Entry 6OQU (electron microscopy, 3.20 A resolution); this record covers chains H and G of the 22 polymer chains in the assembly.

[Chain H]
Molecule: ATP synthase epsilon chain
Organism: Escherichia coli
Reference sequence: A0A4V1DSB5 (A0A4V1DSB5_ECOLX); residues 0-138 here correspond to UniProt positions 1-139 (UniProt number = residue number + 1)
Chain sequence (139 residues; each row starts with the number of its first residue; numbering starts at 0):
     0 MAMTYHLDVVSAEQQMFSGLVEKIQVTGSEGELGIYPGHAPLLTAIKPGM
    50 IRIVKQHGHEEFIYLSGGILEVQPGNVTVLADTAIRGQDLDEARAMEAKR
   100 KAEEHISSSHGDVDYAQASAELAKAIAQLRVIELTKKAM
Disordered / not traced: 0-2

[Chain G]
Molecule: ATP synthase gamma chain
Organism: Escherichia coli
Reference sequence: J7RYJ3 (J7RYJ3_ECOLX); residues 0-286 here correspond to UniProt positions 1-287 (UniProt number = residue number + 1)
Chain sequence (287 residues; each row starts with the number of its first residue; numbering starts at 0):
     0 MAGAKDIRSKIASVQNTQKITKAMEMVAASKMRKSQDRMAASRPYAETMR
    50 KVIGHLAHGNLEYKHPYLEDRDVKRVGYLVVSTDRGLAGGLNINLFKKLL
   100 AEMKTWTDKGVQADLAMIGSKGVSFFNSVGGNVVAQVTGMGDNPSLSELI
   150 GPVKVMLQAYDEGRLDKLYIVSNKFINTMSQVPTISQLLPLPASDDDDLK
   200 HKSWDYLYEPDPKALLDTLLRRYVESQVYQGVVENLASEQAARMVAMKAA
   250 TDNGGSLIKELQLVYNKARQASITQELTEIVSGAAAV
Disordered / not traced: 0, 285-286
Construct notes: conflict Ala87 (Cys88 in J7RYJ3), Ala112 (Cys113 in J7RYJ3)

[Interface between chain H and chain G]
Pairs across the interface (78; chain H residue first):
  Val9(H) - Tyr44(G)
  Ser10(H) - Tyr44(G)
  Ala11(H) - Ser41(G)
  Ala11(H) - Tyr44(G)
  Ala11(H) - Leu145(G)  hydrophobic
  Ala11(H) - Tyr228(G)
  Glu12(H) - Ala40(G)
  Glu12(H) - Ser144(G)
  Glu12(H) - Leu145(G)  hydrogen bond (side chain-backbone)
  Glu12(H) - Tyr228(G)
  Glu29(H) - Glu208(G)
  Glu29(H) - Pro209(G)
  Pro40(H) - Asp204(G)
  Pro40(H) - Leu206(G)  hydrogen bond (backbone-backbone)
  Leu41(H) - Tyr205(G)
  Leu41(H) - Leu206(G)
  Leu41(H) - Glu208(G)
  Leu42(H) - Leu206(G)  hydrogen bond (backbone-backbone)
  Leu42(H) - Tyr207(G)
  Leu42(H) - Glu208(G)  hydrogen bond (backbone-backbone)
  Leu42(H) - Leu214(G)
  Thr43(H) - Glu208(G)  hydrogen bond (side chain-backbone)
  Ala44(H) - Leu214(G)
  Ile68(H) - Thr217(G)
  Ile68(H) - Leu218(G)  hydrophobic
  Glu70(H) - Val51(G)
  Glu70(H) - Tyr205(G)  hydrogen bond
  Leu79(H) - Tyr44(G)  hydrophobic
  Leu79(H) - Thr47(G)
  Leu79(H) - Met48(G)  hydrophobic
  Ala80(H) - Tyr44(G)
  Arg85(H) - Ile149(G)
  Arg85(H) - Arg221(G)
  Arg85(H) - Glu224(G)  salt bridge
  Asp90(H) - Ile149(G)
  Asp90(H) - Lys153(G)
  Glu91(H) - Lys153(G)  salt bridge
  Glu91(H) - Gln157(G)  hydrogen bond
  Arg93(H) - Ser146(G)
  Arg93(H) - Ile149(G)
  Arg93(H) - Gly150(G)
  Ala94(H) - Lys153(G)
  Ala97(H) - Ala134(G)
  Ala97(H) - Gln135(G)
  Lys98(H) - Val133(G)
  Lys98(H) - Val154(G)
  Lys98(H) - Gln157(G)  hydrogen bond
  Lys100(H) - Gln135(G)  hydrogen bond (backbone-side chain)
  Ala101(H) - Val133(G)
  Ala101(H) - Ala134(G)
  Ala101(H) - Gln135(G)
  Ile105(H) - Gln135(G)
  Ser107(H) - Thr137(G)  hydrogen bond (backbone-side chain)
  Ser108(H) - Gly138(G)
  His109(H) - Asp83(G)
  His109(H) - Arg84(G)
  His109(H) - Gly138(G)
  Asp111(H) - Lys30(G)  salt bridge
  Asp111(H) - Arg84(G)  salt bridge
  Tyr114(H) - Arg84(G)
  Tyr114(H) - Gly85(G)  hydrogen bond (side chain-backbone)
  Ala117(H) - Ile19(G)
  Ala117(H) - Met23(G)  hydrophobic
  Glu120(H) - Ile19(G)
  Leu121(H) - Thr16(G)
  Leu121(H) - Thr20(G)
  Ala124(H) - Asn15(G)
  Ala124(H) - Thr16(G)
  Gln127(H) - Lys9(G)
  Leu128(H) - Lys9(G)  hydrogen bond (backbone-side chain)
  Leu128(H) - Ser12(G)
  Leu128(H) - Val13(G)  hydrophobic
  Arg129(H) - Lys9(G)
  Val130(H) - Leu256(G)  hydrophobic
  Val130(H) - Leu260(G)  hydrophobic
  Leu133(H) - Lys9(G)
  Thr134(H) - Glu259(G)
  Thr134(H) - Val263(G)
Interface residues without a listed pair, chain H (50 interface residues in all): Gln13, Leu32, Val71, Gln72, Thr77, Thr82, Ala83, Gln87, His104, Ser106, Ile125
Interface residues without a listed pair, chain G (59 interface residues in all): Ala1, Ile6, Pro43, Leu55, Leu86, Val122, Asn126, Val132, Gly140, Pro151, Trp203, Arg242

[In short]
50 residues of chain H face 59 of chain G across their interface; the contacts include 12 hydrogen bonds and 4
salt bridges. Among the polar pairs are Arg85(H)-Glu224(G), Glu91(H)-Lys153(G) and Asp111(H)-Lys30(G).
Here chain H is ATP synthase epsilon chain and chain G is ATP synthase gamma chain, both from Escherichia
coli. Entry 6OQU (E. coli ATP synthase State 1d) was determined by electron microscopy, deposited together
with 6OQR, 6OQS, 6OQT, 6OQV, 6OQW, 6PQV and 3 further entries.
